Entry 3KW9 (X-ray diffraction, 1.80 A resolution); this record covers chain A.

Chain A:
Name: Cathepsin K
Source organism: Homo sapiens
Notes: EC 3.4.22.38; fragment: to 329
Reference sequence: P43235 (CATK_HUMAN); residues 1-215 here correspond to UniProt positions 115-329 (UniProt number = residue number + 114)
Chain sequence (215 residues; numbered 1 to 215; the number before each row is that of its first residue):
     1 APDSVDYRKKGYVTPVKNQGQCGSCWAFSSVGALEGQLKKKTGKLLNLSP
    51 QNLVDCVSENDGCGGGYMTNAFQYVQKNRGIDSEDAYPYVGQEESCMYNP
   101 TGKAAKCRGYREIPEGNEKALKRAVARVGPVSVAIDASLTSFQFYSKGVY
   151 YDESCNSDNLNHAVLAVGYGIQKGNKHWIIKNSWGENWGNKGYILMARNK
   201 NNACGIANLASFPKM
UniProt features mapped onto this chain:
  - active site: Cys25, His162, Asn182
Cystine bridges: Cys22-Cys63, Cys56-Cys96, Cys155-Cys204
Covalently attached groups: compound ORG linked to Cys25
Residues lining bound ligands:
  - ORG (4-(cyclohexylamino)-6-piperazin-1-yl-1,3,5-triazine-2-carbonitrile): Gln19, Gly23, Ser24, Trp26, Cys63, Gly64, Gly65, Gly66, Tyr67, Ala134, Leu160, Asn161, His162, Ala163, Leu209
  - trifluoroacetic acid (TFA): Gln19, Gly23, His162, Trp184

Overview:
Bound to chain A: trifluoroacetic acid. Covalently linked compound ORG: at Cys25. UniProt lists 3 active-site
residues.
Chain A is Cathepsin K (Homo sapiens); the structure, X-ray structure of Cathepsin K covalently bound to a
triazine ligand, was determined by X-ray diffraction (same publication as 3KWZ and 3KX1).
